PDB entry 1KX3 | X-ray diffraction, 2.00 A resolution | chains A and E of the 10 polymer chains in the assembly

# Chain A (and E)
Protein: histone H3
Organism: Xenopus laevis
Notes: chain E of this document is another copy of the same molecule, construct and numbering; everything in this record applies to it too
UniProt: P84233 (H31_XENLA); residue numbers follow UniProt; this construct covers 1-135
Chain sequence (135 residues; row label = number of the first residue in the row):
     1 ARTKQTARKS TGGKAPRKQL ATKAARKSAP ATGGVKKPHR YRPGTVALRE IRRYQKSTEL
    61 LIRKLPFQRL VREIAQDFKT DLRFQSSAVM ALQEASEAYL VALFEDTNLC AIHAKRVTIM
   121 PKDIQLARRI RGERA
Unresolved in the structure: 1-37
Sequence notes: conflict A102 (Gly in P84233)
Swiss-Prot annotation at these positions:
  - modified residue: K37 (N6,N6,N6-trimethyllysine), S87 (Phosphoserine)

# Interface between chain A and chain E
Contacting residue pairs (25):
  D106(A) with I130(E)
  L109(A) with L126(E), hydrophobic; R129(E)
  C110(A) with H113(E), hydrogen bond (backbone-side chain); I130(E), hydrophobic
  H113(A) with C110(E), hydrogen bond (side chain-backbone); A114(E); R116(E); K122(E); D123(E), salt bridge; L126(E)
  A114(A) with H113(E)
  R116(A) with H113(E)
  K122(A) with H113(E)
  D123(A) with H113(E), salt bridge
  L126(A) with L109(E), hydrophobic; H113(E)
  A127(A) with I130(E)
  R129(A) with D106(E), salt bridge; L109(E)
  I130(A) with C110(E), hydrophobic; A127(E); I130(E), hydrophobic; R131(E)
  R131(A) with I130(E)
Interface residues without a listed pair, chain A (14 interface residues in all): A111
Interface residues without a listed pair, chain E (15 interface residues in all): E105, A111

# Overview
The interface between chain A and chain E involves 14 residues on one side and 15 on the other, with 2
hydrogen bonds and 3 salt bridges. Among the polar pairs are H113(A)-D123(E), R129(A)-D106(E) and
C110(A)-H113(E).
Chain A and chain E are both histone H3 (Xenopus laevis); the structure, X-Ray Structure of the Nucleosome
Core Particle, NCP146, at 2.0 A Resolution, was determined by X-ray diffraction, deposited together with 1KX4.
